7KC1 - chains H and L of the 12 polymer chains in the assembly; structure by electron microscopy, 3.41 A resolution.

== Chain H ==
Molecule: Fab heavy chain
Organism: Homo sapiens
Notes: antibody fragment or engineered binder
Amino-acid sequence (227 residues; row label = number of the first residue in the row; a row labelled like 35A-35B holds insertion residues (35A, then the next letters in order)):
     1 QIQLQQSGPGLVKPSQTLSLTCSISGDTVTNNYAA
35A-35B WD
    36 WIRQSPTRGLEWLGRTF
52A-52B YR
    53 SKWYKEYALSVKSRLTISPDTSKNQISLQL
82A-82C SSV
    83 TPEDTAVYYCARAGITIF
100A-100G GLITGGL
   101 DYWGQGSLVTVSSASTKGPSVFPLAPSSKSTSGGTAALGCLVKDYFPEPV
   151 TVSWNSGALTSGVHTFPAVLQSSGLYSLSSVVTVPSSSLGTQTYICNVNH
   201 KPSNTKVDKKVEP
Unresolved in the structure: 112-213
Cystine bridges: Cys22-Cys92

== Chain L ==
Molecule: Fab light chain
Organism: Homo sapiens
Notes: antibody fragment or engineered binder
Amino-acid sequence (206 residues; row label = number of the first residue in the row; note: 4 numbers in that range are skipped by the numbering (no residue carries them; nothing is unmodelled there)):
     4 MTQSPSSLSASVGDRVTITCRTSQSLSSYTHWYQQKPGKAPKLLIYAASS
    54 RGSGVPSRFSGSGSGTDFTLTISSLQPEDFATYYCQQS
    96 RTFGQGTKVEIKRTVAAPSVFIFPPSDEQLKSGTASVVCLLNNFYPREAK
   146 VQWKVDNALQSGNSQESVTEQDSKDSTYSLSSTLTLSKADYEKHKVYACE
   196 VTHQGLSSPVTKSFNRGE
Unresolved in the structure: 107-213
Cystine bridges: Cys23-Cys88

== How chain H and chain L interact ==
Contacting residue pairs - 25 pairs, chain H then chain L:
  Ile37(H) - Phe98(L)  hydrophobic
  Gln39(H) - Gln38(L)  hydrogen bond
  Leu45(H) - Tyr87(L)  hydrophobic
  Leu45(H) - Phe98(L)
  Trp47(H) - Arg96(L)
  Glu58(H) - Arg96(L)  salt bridge
  Tyr91(H) - Lys42(L)
  Tyr91(H) - Ala43(L)  hydrophobic
  Tyr91(H) - Pro44(L)
  Ile97(H) - Leu46(L)  hydrophobic
  Ile97(H) - Tyr49(L)  hydrophobic
  Thr100D(H) - Ser31(L)
  Thr100D(H) - Tyr32(L)
  Thr100D(H) - His34(L)  hydrogen bond (backbone-side chain)
  Gly100E(H) - His34(L)
  Gly100E(H) - Gln89(L)  hydrogen bond (backbone-side chain)
  Gly100F(H) - His34(L)  hydrogen bond (backbone-side chain)
  Gly100F(H) - Tyr36(L)
  Leu100G(H) - Tyr36(L)  hydrogen bond (backbone-side chain)
  Leu100G(H) - Leu46(L)
  Asp101(H) - Leu46(L)
  Trp103(H) - Tyr36(L)  hydrophobic
  Trp103(H) - Ala43(L)  hydrophobic
  Trp103(H) - Pro44(L)
  Gly104(H) - Ala43(L)
Interface residues without a listed pair, chain H (16 interface residues in all): Glu46, Ile99

== Summary ==
16 residues of chain H face 14 of chain L across their interface; the contacts include 5 hydrogen bonds and 1
salt bridge. Among the polar pairs are Glu58(H)-Arg96(L), Gln39(H)-Gln38(L) and Thr100D(H)-His34(L).
Here chain H is Fab heavy chain and chain L is Fab light chain, both from Homo sapiens. Entry 7KC1 (Cryo-EM
structure of SRR2899884.46167H+MEDI8852L fab in complex with Victoria HA) was determined by electron
microscopy.
